PDB entry 4ZH4 | X-ray diffraction, 3.99 A resolution | chains B and D of the 6 polymer chains in the assembly

# Chain B
Name: DNA-directed RNA polymerase subunit alpha
Source organism: Escherichia coli
Notes: EC 2.7.7.6; fragment: N-terminal domain
UniProt: P0A7Z4 (RPOA_ECOLI); residue numbers follow UniProt; this construct covers 2-329
Sequence (335 residues; numbered -5 to 329; the number before each row is that of its first residue; numbers below 1 keep their minus sign (Met-5 is residue -5)):
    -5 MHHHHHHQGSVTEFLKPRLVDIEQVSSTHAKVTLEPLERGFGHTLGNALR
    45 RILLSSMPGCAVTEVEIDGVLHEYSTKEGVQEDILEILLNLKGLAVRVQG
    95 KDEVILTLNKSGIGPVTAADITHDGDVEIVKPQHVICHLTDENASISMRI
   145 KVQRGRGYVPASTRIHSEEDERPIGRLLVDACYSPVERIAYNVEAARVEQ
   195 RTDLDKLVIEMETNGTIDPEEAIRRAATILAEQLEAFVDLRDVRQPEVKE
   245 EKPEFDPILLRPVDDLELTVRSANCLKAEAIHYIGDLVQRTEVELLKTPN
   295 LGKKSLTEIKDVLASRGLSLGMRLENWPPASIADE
Unresolved in the structure: -5 to 5, 161-171, 233-329
Differences from the reference sequence: expression tag (-5 to 1)
UniProt features mapped onto this chain:
  - region: Glu162 to Glu165 (Required for interaction with Crp at class II promoters)
  - modified residue: Arg265 (ADP-ribosylarginine), Lys297 (N6-acetyllysine), Lys298 (N6-acetyllysine)
  - mutagenesis: Arg45 (R45C: In rpoA112; temperature-sensitive, blocks RNA polymerase assembly), Glu162 to Glu165 (5-fold decrease in CRP-class II promoter-dependent transcription), Glu165 (E165K: 5-fold decrease in CRP-class II promoter-dependent transcription), Arg191 (R191C: In rpoA101; temperature-sensitive)

# Chain D
Name: DNA-directed RNA polymerase subunit beta'
Source organism: Escherichia coli (strain K12)
Notes: EC 2.7.7.6
UniProt: P0A8T7 (RPOC_ECOLI); numbering as in UniProt (aligned over 1-1407)
Sequence (1407 residues; numbered 1 to 1407; the number before each row is that of its first residue):
     1 MKDLLKFLKAQTKTEEFDAIKIALASPDMIRSWSFGEVKKPETINYRTFK
    51 PERDGLFCARIFGPVKDYECLCGKYKRLKHRGVICEKCGVEVTQTKVRRE
   101 RMGHIELASPTAHIWFLKSLPSRIGLLLDMPLRDIERVLYFESYVVIEGG
   151 MTNLERQQILTEEQYLDALEEFGDEFDAKMGAEAIQALLKSMDLEQECEQ
   201 LREELNETNSETKRKKLTKRIKLLEAFVQSGNKPEWMILTVLPVLPPDLR
   251 PLVPLDGGRFATSDLNDLYRRVINRNNRLKRLLDLAAPDIIVRNEKRMLQ
   301 EAVDALLDNGRRGRAITGSNKRPLKSLADMIKGKQGRFRQNLLGKRVDYS
   351 GRSVITVGPYLRLHQCGLPKKMALELFKPFIYGKLELRGLATTIKAAKKM
   401 VEREEAVVWDILDEVIREHPVLLNRAPTLHRLGIQAFEPVLIEGKAIQLH
   451 PLVCAAYNADFDGDQMAVHVPLTLEAQLEARALMMSTNNILSPANGEPII
   501 VPSQDVVLGLYYMTRDCVNAKGEGMVLTGPKEAERLYRSGLASLHARVKV
   551 RITEYEKDANGELVAKTSLKDTTVGRAILWMIVPKGLPYSIVNQALGKKA
   601 ISKMLNTCYRILGLKPTVIFADQIMYTGFAYAARSGASVGIDDMVIPEKK
   651 HEIISEAEAEVAEIQEQFQSGLVTAGERYNKVIDIWAAANDRVSKAMMDN
   701 LQTETVINRDGQEEKQVSFNSIYMMADSGARGSAAQIRQLAGMRGLMAKP
   751 DGSIIETPITANFREGLNVLQYFISTHGARKGLADTALKTANSGYLTRRL
   801 VDVAQDLVVTEDDCGTHEGIMMTPVIEGGDVKEPLRDRVLGRVTAEDVLK
   851 PGTADILVPRNTLLHEQWCDLLEENSVDAVKVRSVVSCDTDFGVCAHCYG
   901 RDLARGHIINKGEAIGVIAAQSIGEPGTQLTMRTFHIGGAASRAAAESSI
   951 QVKNKGSIKLSNVKSVVNSSGKLVITSRNTELKLIDEFGRTKESYKVPYG
  1001 AVLAKGDGEQVAGGETVANWDPHTMPVITEVSGFVRFTDMIDGQTITRQT
  1051 DELTGLSSLVVLDSAERTAGGKDLRPALKIVDAQGNDVLIPGTDMPAQYF
  1101 LPGKAIVQLEDGVQISSGDTLARIPQESGGTKDITGGLPRVADLFEARRP
  1151 KEPAILAEISGIVSFGKETKGKRRLVITPVDGSDPYEEMIPKWRQLNVFE
  1201 GERVERGDVISDGPEAPHDILRLRGVHAVTRYIVNEVQDVYRLQGVKIND
  1251 KHIEVIVRQMLRKATIVNAGSSDFLEGEQVEYSRVKIANRELEANGKVGA
  1301 TYSRDLLGITKASLATESFISAASFQETTRVLTEAAVAGKRDELRGLKEN
  1351 VIVGRLIPAGTGYAYHQDRMRRRAAGEAPAAPQVTAEDASASLAELLNAG
  1401 LGGSDNE
Unresolved in the structure: 1-7, 330-344, 932-1134, 1377-1407
Ion coordination: Zn2+ site 1: Cys70, Cys72, Cys85; Zn2+ site 2: Cys814, Cys888, Cys895, Cys898
Small-molecule neighbours:
  - CBRP18 (4OE; 5-(4-fluorophenyl)-4-[4-fluoro-3-(trifluoromethyl)phenyl]-1H-pyrazole): Lys749, Pro750, Ile755, Leu770, Phe773, Ile774, His777
  - Mg2+ (MG): Asp460, Asp462, Asp464
UniProt features mapped onto this chain:
  - binding site (Zn(2+)): Cys70, Cys72, Cys85, Cys88, Cys814, Cys888, Cys895, Cys898
  - binding site (Mg(2+)): Asp460, Asp462, Asp464
  - modified residue: Lys983 (N6-acetyllysine)
  - mutagenesis: Gln504 (Q504P: Resistant to antibiotics salinamide A and B), Asn690 (N690D: Resistant to antibiotics salinamide A and B), Met697 (M697V: Resistant to antibiotics salinamide A and B), Ala735 (A735T: Resistant to antibiotics salinamide A and B), Arg738 (R738C/H/P/S: Resistant to antibiotics salinamide A and B), Ala748 (A748E: Resistant to antibiotics salinamide A and B), Pro758 (P758S/T: Resistant to antibiotics salinamide A and B), Phe763 (F763C: Resistant to antibiotics salinamide A and B), Ser775 (S775A: Resistant to antibiotics salinamide A and B), Ala779 (A779T/V: Resistant to antibiotics salinamide A and B), Arg780 (R780C: Resistant to antibiotics salinamide A and B), Gly782 (G782A/C: Resistant to antibiotics salinamide A and B), 1 further mutagenesis entry in UniProt
From the paper describing this entry:
  - binding site for CBRP18: Pro750, Ile755, Leu770, Phe773, Ile774, His777

# Interface between chain B and chain D
Contacting residue pairs (28):
  Arg44(B) with Arg538(D)
  Leu48(B) with Arg535(D); Arg538(D); Ser539(D)
  Ser49(B) with Ser539(D)
  Glu80(B) with Arg551(D); Leu569(D)
  Leu83(B) with Val526(D), hydrophobic; Leu527(D)
  Asn84(B) with Arg551(D), hydrogen bond
  Lys86(B) with Val526(D); Glu532(D), salt bridge
  Tyr152(B) with Arg535(D); Leu536(D); Leu541(D), hydrophobic
  Pro154(B) with Leu541(D), hydrophobic
  Asp174(B) with Met525(D)
  Val180(B) with Arg535(D), hydrogen bond (backbone-side chain)
  Glu181(B) with Lys531(D), salt bridge; Arg535(D), hydrogen bond (backbone-side chain)
  Arg182(B) with Glu534(D), salt bridge; Met581(D), hydrogen bond
  Arg191(B) with Lys370(D); Trp409(D); Asp410(D), salt bridge; Asp413(D), salt bridge
  Thr196(B) with Glu443(D)
  Glu206(B) with Lys531(D), salt bridge
Interface residues without a listed pair, chain B (20 interface residues in all): Leu79, Cys176, Ser178, Gln194
Interface residues without a listed pair, chain D (21 interface residues in all): Ala406, Thr528

# Overview
Chain B and chain D form an interface of 20 and 21 residues respectively; the contacts include 4 hydrogen
bonds and 6 salt bridges. Polar contacts include Lys86(B)-Glu532(D), Glu181(B)-Lys531(D) and
Arg182(B)-Glu534(D). Bound to chain D: CBRP18 and Mg2+. From the paper: a binding site for CBRP18 at
Pro750(D), Ile755(D) and Leu770(D) among others.
Chain B is DNA-directed RNA polymerase subunit alpha (Escherichia coli) and chain D is DNA-directed RNA
polymerase subunit beta' (Escherichia coli (strain K12)); the structure, Crystal structure of Escherichia coli
RNA polymerase in complex with CBRP18, was determined by X-ray diffraction together with 4ZH2 and 4ZH3 from
the same study.
